PDB entry 6N7X | electron microscopy, 3.60 A resolution | chains N and R of the 16 polymer chains in the assembly

# Chain N
Protein: Small nuclear ribonucleoprotein Sm D3
Source organism: Saccharomyces cerevisiae (strain ATCC 204508 / S288c)
Reference sequence: P43321 (SMD3_YEAST); residue numbers follow UniProt; this construct covers 1-101
Chain sequence (101 residues; each row starts with the number of its first residue):
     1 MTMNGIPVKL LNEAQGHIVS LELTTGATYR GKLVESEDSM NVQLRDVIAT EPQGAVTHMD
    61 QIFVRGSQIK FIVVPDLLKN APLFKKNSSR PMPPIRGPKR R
Not modelled in the structure: 1-4, 97-101

# Chain R
Molecule: U1 snRNA
Source organism: Saccharomyces cerevisiae S288c
Sequence (568 nucleotides; each row starts with the number of its first residue):
     1 AUACUUACCU UAAGAUAUCA GAGGAGAUCA AGAAGUCCUA CUGAUCAAAC AUGCGCUUCC
    61 AAUAGUAGAA GGACGUUAAG CAUUUAUCAU UGAACUAUAA UUGUUCAUUG AAGUCAUUGA
   121 UGCAAACUCC UUGGUCACAC ACACAUACGG CGCGGAAGGC GUGUUUGCUG ACGUUUCCAU
   181 UCCCUUGUUU CAAUCAUUGG UUAAUCCCUU GAUUCCUUUG GGGAUUUUUG GGUUAAACUG
   241 AUUUUUGGGG CCCUUUGUUU CUUCUGCCUG GAGAAGUUUG ACACCAAAUU CAAAUUGGUG
   301 UUAGGGGAGC UGGGGCCUUU CAAAAGAGAG CUUUGUAGAG GCAUUCUUUU UGACUACUUU
   361 UCUCUAGCGU GCCAUUUUAG UUUUUGACGG CAGAUUCGAA UGAACUUAAG UUUAUGAUGA
   421 AGGUAUGGCU GUUGAGAUUA UUUGGUCGGG AUUGUAGUUU GAAGAUGUGC UCUUUUGAGC
   481 AGUCUCAACU UUGCUCGUUC CCGUUAUGGG AAAAAUUUUG GAAGGUCUUG GUAGGAACGG
   541 GUGGAUCUUA UAAUUUUUGA UUUAUUUU
Not modelled in the structure: 1-10, 26-32, 40, 98-102, 143-148, 176, 203-235, 290-293, 326-515, 566-568

# How chain N and chain R interact
Contacting residue pairs (12):
  Ser39(N) - U555(R)  hydrogen bond to the sugar
  Asn41(N) - U555(R)  base contact
  Gly54(N) - U114(R)  hydrogen bond to the base
  Ala55(N) - U114(R)  sugar contact
  Val56(N) - U114(R)  hydrogen bond to the sugar
  Ser67(N) - U555(R)  base contact
  Lys85(N) - G300(R)  salt bridge to the phosphate
  Arg90(N) - G543(R)  sugar contact
  Pro93(N) - U542(R)  sugar contact
  Ile95(N) - G541(R)  base contact
  Arg96(N) - G541(R)  base contact
  Arg96(N) - U542(R)  salt bridge to the phosphate
Interface residues without a listed pair, chain N (14 interface residues in all): Gln53, Arg65, Gly66
Interface residues without a listed pair, chain R (7 interface residues in all): A171

# Overview
The interface between chain N and chain R involves 14 residues on one side and 7 on the other, with 3 hydrogen
bonds and 2 salt bridges. Among the polar pairs are Gly54(N)-U114(R), Ser39(N)-U555(R) and Val56(N)-U114(R).
Here chain N is Small nuclear ribonucleoprotein Sm D3 (Saccharomyces cerevisiae (strain ATCC 204508 / S288c))
and chain R is U1 snRNA (Saccharomyces cerevisiae S288c). Entry 6N7X (S. cerevisiae U1 snRNP) was determined
by electron microscopy.
